4APY - chain A; structure by X-ray diffraction, 2.00 A resolution.

[Chain A]
Protein: P450 heme-thiolate protein
Organism: Mycobacterium smegmatis str. MC2 155
UniProt: A0R4Y3 (A0R4Y3_MYCS2); residues 1-427 here = UniProt positions 1-427
Chain sequence (433 residues; row label = number of the first residue in the row):
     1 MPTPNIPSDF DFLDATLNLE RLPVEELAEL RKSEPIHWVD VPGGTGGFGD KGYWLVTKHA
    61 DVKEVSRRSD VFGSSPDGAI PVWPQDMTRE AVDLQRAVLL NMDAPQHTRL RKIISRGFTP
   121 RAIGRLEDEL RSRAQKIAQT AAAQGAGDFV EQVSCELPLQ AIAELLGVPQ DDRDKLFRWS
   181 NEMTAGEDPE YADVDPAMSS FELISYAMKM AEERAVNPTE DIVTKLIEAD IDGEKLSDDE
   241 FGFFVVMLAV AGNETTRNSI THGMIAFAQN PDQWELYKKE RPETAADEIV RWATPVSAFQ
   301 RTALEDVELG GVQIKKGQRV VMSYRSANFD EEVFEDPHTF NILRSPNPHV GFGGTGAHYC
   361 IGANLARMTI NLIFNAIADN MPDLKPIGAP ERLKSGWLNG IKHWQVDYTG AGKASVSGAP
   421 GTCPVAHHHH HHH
Disordered / not traced: 1, 416-433
Sequence notes: expression tag (428-433)
Swiss-Prot annotation at these positions:
  - binding site (heme): Cys-360
Ion coordination: heme Fe: Cys-360 (together with 1,2-ethanediol)
Small-molecule neighbours: heme (HEM): Ser-66, Leu-99, Leu-100, His-107, Arg-111, Phe-118, Ile-162, Met-247, Leu-248, Ala-251, Gly-252, Thr-255, Thr-256, Ser-259, Val-290, Pro-295, Val-296, Phe-299, Arg-301, Tyr-324, Gly-351, Phe-352, Gly-353, Gly-354, Ala-357, His-358, Tyr-359, Cys-360, Ile-361, Gly-362, Leu-365, Ala-366, Ile-370

[Overview]
Ligands of chain A: heme. Curated annotation (UniProt) lists heme-binding residue Cys-360.
Chain A is P450 heme-thiolate protein (Mycobacterium smegmatis str. MC2 155); the structure, Ethylene
glycol-bound form of P450 CYP125A3 from Mycobacterium smegmatis, was determined by X-ray diffraction,
deposited together with 2YOO and 3ZBY.
